PDB entry 8TV9 | electron microscopy, 8.15 A resolution (very low resolution: no residue pairs are listed; an interface is given only as per-side residue counts) | chains AC and AY of the 37 polymer chains in the assembly

Chain AC:
Protein: Fimbrial protein
From: Acinetobacter genomosp. 16BJ
UniProt: N9RQW9 (N9RQW9_9GAMM); residue numbers follow UniProt; this construct covers 9-78
Chain sequence (70 residues; each row starts with the number of its first residue):
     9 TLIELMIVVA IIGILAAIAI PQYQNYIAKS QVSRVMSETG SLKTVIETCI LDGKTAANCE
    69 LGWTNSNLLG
Cystine bridges: Cys57-Cys67

Chain AY:
Protein: Fimbrial protein
From: Acinetobacter genomosp. 16BJ
UniProt: N9RQW9 (N9RQW9_9GAMM); residue numbers follow UniProt; this construct covers 79-147
Chain sequence (69 residues; numbered 79 to 147; the number before each row is that of its first residue):
    79 STAAVTGQTG LTITYPASAT ESAAIQGTFG NSAAIKIKNQ TLTWTRTPEG AWSCATTVEA
   139 KFKPAGCAS
Cystine bridges: Cys132-Cys145

Interface between chain AC and chain AY:
At this resolution (8 A) residue pairs are not listed: 4 residues of chain AC and 7 of chain AY lie at the interface.

In short:
The interface between chain AC and chain AY involves 4 residues on one side and 7 on the other.
Here chain AC is Fimbrial protein and chain AY is Fimbrial protein, both from Acinetobacter genomosp. 16BJ.
Entry 8TV9 (Inner Mat-T4P complex) was determined by electron microscopy (same publication as 8TOB, 8TOC,
8TVA, 8TW2 and 8TWC).
